PDB entry 3RYF | X-ray diffraction, 2.52 A resolution | chains A and E of the 5 polymer chains in the assembly

== Chain A ==
Protein: Tubulin alpha chain
From: Ovis aries
Reference sequence: D0VWZ0 (D0VWZ0_SHEEP); numbering as in UniProt (aligned over 1-451)
Amino-acid sequence (451 residues; each row starts with the number of its first residue):
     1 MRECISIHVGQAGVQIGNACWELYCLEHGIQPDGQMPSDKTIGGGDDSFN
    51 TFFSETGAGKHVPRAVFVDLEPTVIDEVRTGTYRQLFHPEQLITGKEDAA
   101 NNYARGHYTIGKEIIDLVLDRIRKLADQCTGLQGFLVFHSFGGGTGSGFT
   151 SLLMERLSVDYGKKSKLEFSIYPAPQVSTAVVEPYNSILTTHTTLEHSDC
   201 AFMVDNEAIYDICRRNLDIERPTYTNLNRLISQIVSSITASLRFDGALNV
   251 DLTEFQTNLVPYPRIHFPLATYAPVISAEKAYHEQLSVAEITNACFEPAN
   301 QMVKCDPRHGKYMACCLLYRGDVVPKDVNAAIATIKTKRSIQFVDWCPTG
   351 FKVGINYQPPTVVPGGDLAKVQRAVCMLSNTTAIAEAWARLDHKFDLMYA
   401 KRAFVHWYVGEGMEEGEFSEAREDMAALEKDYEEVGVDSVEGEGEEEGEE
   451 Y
Not modelled in the structure: 42-44, 439-451
Residues lining bound ligands: GTP (guanosine-5'-triphosphate): Val9, Gly10, Gln11, Ala12, Gln15, Ile16, Asp69, Asp98, Ala99, Ala100, Asn101, Ser140, Gly142, Gly143, Gly144, Thr145, Gly146, Ile171, Pro173, Val177, Ser178, Thr179, Glu183, Asn206, Tyr224, Leu227, Asn228, Ile231

== Chain E ==
Protein: Stathmin-4
From: Rattus norvegicus
Reference sequence: P63043 (STMN4_RAT); residues 5-145 here correspond to UniProt positions 49-189 (UniProt number = residue number + 44)
Amino-acid sequence (143 residues; row label = number of the first residue in the row):
     3 XADMEVIELNKATSGQSWEVILKPPSFDGVPEFNASLPRRRDPSLEEIQK
    53 KLEAAEERRKYQEAELLKHLAEKREHEREVIQKAIEENNNFIKMAKEKLA
   103 QKMESNKENREAHLAAMLERLQEKDKHAEEVRKNKELKEEASR
Not modelled in the structure: 3, 35-40
Sequence notes: engineered mutation Ala14 (Cys58 in P63043), Trp20 (Phe64 in P63043)
Modified / non-standard residues: ACE (acetyl group) at position 3
Curated features (UniProtKB/Swiss-Prot):
  - modified residue: Ser46 (Phosphoserine)

== Chain A / chain E interface ==
Contacting residue pairs (81):
  Asp46(A) - Ser16(E)
  His107(A) - Leu54(E)
  Tyr108(A) - Leu54(E)  hydrophobic
  Tyr108(A) - Ala57(E)  hydrophobic
  Tyr108(A) - Arg61(E)
  Thr109(A) - Arg61(E)
  Lys112(A) - Glu55(E)
  Lys112(A) - Glu58(E)  salt bridge
  Leu152(A) - Leu54(E)  hydrophobic
  Glu155(A) - Ile50(E)
  Arg156(A) - Leu47(E)
  Ser158(A) - Asp44(E)
  Val159(A) - Leu47(E)  hydrophobic
  Val159(A) - Ile50(E)  hydrophobic
  Glu196(A) - Arg42(E)
  His197(A) - Pro45(E)
  Phe244(A) - Ser16(E)
  Asp245(A) - Ala14(E)
  Asp245(A) - Thr15(E)  hydrogen bond (side chain-backbone)
  Asp245(A) - Ser16(E)  hydrogen bond (backbone-backbone)
  Asp245(A) - Gly17(E)  hydrogen bond (backbone-backbone)
  Gly246(A) - Ala14(E)
  Gly246(A) - Ser16(E)
  Ala247(A) - Asn12(E)
  Ala247(A) - Gly17(E)
  Ala247(A) - Gln18(E)
  Ala247(A) - Ser19(E)  hydrogen bond (backbone-side chain)
  Leu248(A) - Ser19(E)
  Tyr262(A) - Pro33(E)
  Tyr262(A) - Glu34(E)
  Pro325(A) - Gln18(E)
  Pro325(A) - Trp20(E)  hydrophobic
  Val328(A) - Trp20(E)  hydrophobic
  Asn329(A) - Met6(E)
  Asn329(A) - Trp20(E)
  Asn329(A) - Val22(E)
  Ile332(A) - Met6(E)  hydrophobic
  Ile332(A) - Val22(E)  hydrophobic
  Ile332(A) - Leu24(E)  hydrophobic
  Ala333(A) - Met6(E)
  Lys336(A) - Leu24(E)
  Ile341(A) - Leu24(E)  hydrophobic
  Asp345(A) - Pro27(E)
  Asp345(A) - Ser28(E)  hydrogen bond
  Asp345(A) - Phe29(E)  hydrogen bond (backbone-backbone)
  Trp346(A) - Pro27(E)
  Trp346(A) - Phe29(E)
  Trp346(A) - Val32(E)
  Cys347(A) - Pro27(E)
  Pro348(A) - Lys25(E)
  Pro348(A) - Pro26(E)
  Pro348(A) - Pro27(E)
  Thr349(A) - Ile23(E)
  Thr349(A) - Leu24(E)  hydrogen bond (backbone-backbone)
  Thr349(A) - Lys25(E)  hydrogen bond (backbone-backbone)
  Gly350(A) - Val22(E)
  Phe351(A) - Glu21(E)
  Phe351(A) - Val22(E)  hydrogen bond (backbone-backbone)
  Phe351(A) - Leu24(E)  hydrophobic
  Lys352(A) - Trp20(E)
  Lys352(A) - Glu21(E)
  Val353(A) - Ser19(E)
  Val353(A) - Trp20(E)  hydrogen bond (backbone-backbone)
  Gly354(A) - Gln18(E)
  Ile355(A) - Ser16(E)
  Ile355(A) - Gly17(E)
  Ile355(A) - Gln18(E)  hydrogen bond (backbone-backbone)
  Ile355(A) - Trp20(E)  hydrophobic
  Asn356(A) - Ser16(E)
  Tyr357(A) - Thr15(E)
  Tyr357(A) - Ser16(E)  hydrogen bond (backbone-backbone)
  Tyr357(A) - Gly17(E)
  Tyr357(A) - Gln18(E)
  Gln358(A) - Ser16(E)
  Val409(A) - Gln64(E)  hydrogen bond (backbone-side chain)
  Gly410(A) - Arg61(E)
  Gly410(A) - Gln64(E)
  Glu411(A) - Arg61(E)  hydrogen bond (backbone-side chain)
  Gly412(A) - Ala57(E)
  Gly412(A) - Arg60(E)  hydrogen bond (backbone-side chain)
  Glu414(A) - Arg60(E)  salt bridge
Interface residues without a listed pair, chain A (45 interface residues in all): Met413
Interface residues without a listed pair, chain E (38 interface residues in all): Val8, Leu11, Lys13, Ser46, Lys53

== Summary ==
45 residues of chain A and 38 residues of chain E are in contact, with 15 hydrogen bonds and 2 salt bridges.
Polar contacts include Lys112(A)-Glu58(E), Glu414(A)-Arg60(E) and Asp245(A)-Thr15(E). Chain A binds GTP.
Chain A is Tubulin alpha chain (Ovis aries) and chain E is Stathmin-4 (Rattus norvegicus); the structure,
GTP-Tubulin: RB3 Stathmin-like domain complex, was determined by X-ray diffraction, deposited together with
3RYC, 3RYH and 3RYI.
